Entry 8CAU (electron microscopy, 3.40 A resolution); this record covers chains B and G of the 10 polymer chains in the assembly.

== Chain B ==
Molecule: Neuronal acetylcholine receptor subunit alpha-7
From: Homo sapiens
UniProt: P36544 (ACHA7_HUMAN); residues 1-479 here correspond to UniProt positions 24-502 (UniProt number = residue number + 23)
Chain sequence (492 residues; each row starts with the number of its first residue):
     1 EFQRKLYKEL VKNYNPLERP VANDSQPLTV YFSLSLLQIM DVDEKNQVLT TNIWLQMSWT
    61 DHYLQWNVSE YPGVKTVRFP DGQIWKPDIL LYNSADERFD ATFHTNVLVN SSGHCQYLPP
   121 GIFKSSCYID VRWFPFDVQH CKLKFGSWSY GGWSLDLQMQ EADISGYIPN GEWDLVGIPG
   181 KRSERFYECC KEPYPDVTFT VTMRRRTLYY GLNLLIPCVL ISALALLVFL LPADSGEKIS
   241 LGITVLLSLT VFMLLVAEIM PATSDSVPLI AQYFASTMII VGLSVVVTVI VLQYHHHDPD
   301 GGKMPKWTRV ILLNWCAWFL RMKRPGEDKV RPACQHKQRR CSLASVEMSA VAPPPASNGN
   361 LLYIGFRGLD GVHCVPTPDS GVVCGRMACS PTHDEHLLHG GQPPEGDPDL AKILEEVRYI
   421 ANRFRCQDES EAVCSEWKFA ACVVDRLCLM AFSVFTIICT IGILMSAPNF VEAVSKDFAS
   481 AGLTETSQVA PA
Disordered / not traced: 207-492
Disulfide bonds: Cys127-Cys141
Covalently attached groups: N-acetylglucosamine (NAG) linked to Asn23, Asn67, Asn110
Sequence notes: expression tag (480-492)
Small-molecule neighbours:
  - (S)-3-(1-methylpyrrolidin-2-yl)pyridine (NCT), molecule 1: Trp54, Leu108, Leu118
  - (S)-3-(1-methylpyrrolidin-2-yl)pyridine (NCT), molecule 2: Tyr92, Ser147, Trp148, Tyr187, Cys189, Cys190, Tyr194
Curated features (UniProtKB/Swiss-Prot):
  - region: Glu237 to Thr244 (Essential for TMEM35A/NACHO-mediated proper subunit assembly and trafficking to cell membrane)
  - binding site (Ca(2+)): Arg19, Val21, Ser149, Tyr187
  - glycosylation (N-linked (GlcNAc...) asparagine): Asn23, Asn67, Asn110
From the paper describing this entry:
  - binding site for (S)-3-(1-methylpyrrolidin-2-yl)pyridine: Trp54, Tyr92, Leu118, Trp148, Tyr187, Cys189, Cys190, Tyr194
  - mutagenesis - E9Q/K12Q/N13A: abolished expression

== Chain G ==
Molecule: Nanobody C4
From: Vicugna pacos
Notes: antibody fragment or engineered binder
Chain sequence (147 residues; row label = number of the first residue in the row):
     1 AQVQLVESGG GLVQAGGSLK LSCAASGFTF AHYAMVWFRQ APGKEREFVA GISWSGASTY
    61 YASSVKGRFT ISRDNAKNTV YLQMNSLKPE DTAVYYVAAA RFGVGVDDDY SYWGQGTQVT
   121 VSSAAEQKLI SEEDLNGAAH HHHHHGS
Disordered / not traced: 122-147

== Interface between chain B and chain G ==
Contacting residue pairs (17):
  Glu9(B) with Tyr33(G), hydrogen bond; Arg101(G); Ser111(G); Tyr112(G)
  Leu10(B) with Arg101(G)
  Lys12(B) with Asp109(G); Ser111(G), hydrogen bond
  Asn13(B) with Phe102(G); Asp108(G); Asp109(G)
  His62(B) with Trp54(G); Phe102(G)
  Tyr63(B) with Arg101(G), hydrogen bond (backbone-side chain); Phe102(G), hydrophobic
  Gln65(B) with His32(G); Arg101(G), hydrogen bond (backbone-side chain)
  Glu70(B) with Gly27(G)
Other interface residues (no listed pair), chain B (10 interface residues in all): Ala22, Tyr71
Other interface residues (no listed pair), chain G (11 interface residues in all): Phe28

== Summary ==
10 residues of chain B face 11 of chain G across their interface; the contacts include 4 hydrogen bonds. Polar
contacts include Glu9(B)-Tyr33(G), Lys12(B)-Ser111(G) and Tyr63(B)-Arg101(G). Ligands of chain B:
(S)-3-(1-methylpyrrolidin-2-yl)pyridine. From the paper: a binding site for
(S)-3-(1-methylpyrrolidin-2-yl)pyridine at Trp54(B), Tyr92(B) and Leu118(B) among others; E9Q/K12Q/N13A of
chain B abolish expression.
Here chain B is Neuronal acetylcholine receptor subunit alpha-7 (Homo sapiens) and chain G is Nanobody C4
(Vicugna pacos). Entry 8CAU (human alpha7 nicotinic receptor in complex with the C4 nanobody and nicotine) was
determined by electron microscopy together with 8C9X, 8CE4, 8CI1 and 8CI2 from the same study.
